7KSK - chain A; structure by X-ray diffraction, 1.84 A resolution.

# Chain A
Name: Mitogen-activated protein kinase 10
Organism: Homo sapiens
Notes: EC 2.7.11.24
UniProt: P53779 (MK10_HUMAN); residues 1-464 here = UniProt positions 1-464
Amino-acid sequence (464 residues; each row starts with the number of its first residue):
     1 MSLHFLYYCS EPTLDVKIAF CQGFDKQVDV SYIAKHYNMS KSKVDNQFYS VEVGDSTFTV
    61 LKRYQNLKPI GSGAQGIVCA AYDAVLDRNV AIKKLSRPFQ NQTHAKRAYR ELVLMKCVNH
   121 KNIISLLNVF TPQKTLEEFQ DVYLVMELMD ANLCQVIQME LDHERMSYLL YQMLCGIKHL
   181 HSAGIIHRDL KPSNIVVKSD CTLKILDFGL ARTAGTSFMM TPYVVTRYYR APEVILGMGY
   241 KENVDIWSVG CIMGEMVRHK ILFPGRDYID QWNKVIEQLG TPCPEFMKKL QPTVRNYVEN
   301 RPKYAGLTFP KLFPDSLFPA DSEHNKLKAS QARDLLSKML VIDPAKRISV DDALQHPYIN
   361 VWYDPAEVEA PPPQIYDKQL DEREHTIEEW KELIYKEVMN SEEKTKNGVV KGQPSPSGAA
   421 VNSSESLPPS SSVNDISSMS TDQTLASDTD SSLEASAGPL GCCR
Unresolved in the structure: 1-44, 54, 73-75, 212-216, 223, 320, 363, 368, 370-378, 401-464
Ligand contacts: X3V (4-(4-{[(2-chlorophenyl)carbamoyl]amino}-1H-pyrazol-1-yl)-N-(oxetan-3-yl)thiophene-2-carboxamide): Ile-70, Val-78, Ala-91, Ile-92, Lys-93, Ile-124, Leu-126, Leu-144, Val-145, Met-146, Glu-147, Leu-148, Met-149, Asp-150, Ala-151, Asn-152, Val-196, Leu-206
UniProt features mapped onto this chain:
  - motif: Thr-221 to Tyr-223 (TXY)
  - active site: Asp-189 (Proton acceptor)
  - binding site (ATP): Ile-70 to Val-78, Lys-93
  - modified residue: Thr-221 (Phosphothreonine), Tyr-223 (Phosphotyrosine)
  - lipidation (S-palmitoyl cysteine): Cys-462, Cys-463
  - mutagenesis: Cys-462 (C462S: Loss of palmitoylation), Cys-463 (C463S: Loss of palmitoylation)
From the paper describing this entry:
  - binding site for X3V: Lys-93, Met-149

# In short
Bound to chain A: compound X3V. From UniProt: active-site residue Asp-189, 10 ATP-binding residues and 2
mutagenesis sites. The paper reports a binding site for X3V at Lys-93 and Met-149.
Chain A is Mitogen-activated protein kinase 10 (Homo sapiens); the structure, Thiophenyl-Pyrazolourea
Derivatives as Potent, Brian Penetrant, Orally Bioavailable, and Isoform-Selective JNK3 Inhibitors, was
determined by X-ray diffraction, deposited together with 7KSI and 7KSJ.
